Entry 3RTQ (X-ray diffraction, 2.80 A resolution); this record covers chains A and D of the 4 polymer chains in the assembly.

# Chain A
Molecule: Antigen-presenting glycoprotein CD1d1
Organism: Mus musculus
UniProtKB: P11609 (CD1D1_MOUSE); residues 1-279 here correspond to UniProt positions 19-297 (UniProt number = residue number + 18)
Amino-acid sequence (285 residues; each row starts with the number of its first residue):
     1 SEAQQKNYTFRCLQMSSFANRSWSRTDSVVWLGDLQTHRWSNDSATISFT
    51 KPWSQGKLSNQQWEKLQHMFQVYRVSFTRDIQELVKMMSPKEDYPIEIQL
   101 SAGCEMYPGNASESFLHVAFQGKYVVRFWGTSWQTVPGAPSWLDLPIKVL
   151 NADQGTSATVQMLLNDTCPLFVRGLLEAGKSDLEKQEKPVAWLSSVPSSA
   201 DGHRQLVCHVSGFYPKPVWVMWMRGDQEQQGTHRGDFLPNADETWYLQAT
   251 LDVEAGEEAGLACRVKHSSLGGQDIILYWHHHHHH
Disordered / not traced: 1-6, 199-203, 280-285
Disulfide bonds: Cys104-Cys168, Cys208-Cys263
Covalent attachments: N-acetylglucosamine (NAG) linked to Asn20, Asn42; glycan linked to Asn165
Differences from the reference sequence: expression tag (280-285)
Small-molecule neighbours: H4S (N-[(2S,3S,4R)-3,4-dihydroxy-1-{[(1S,2S,3R,4R,5S)-2,3,4,5-tetrahydroxycyclohexyl]amino}octadecan-2-yl]hexacosanamide): Phe10, Cys12, Gln14, Ser28, Val30, His38, Trp40, Ile47, Trp63, Leu66, Met69, Phe70, Tyr73, Ser76, Phe77, Asp80, Ile81, Leu84, Val85, Ile98, Leu100, Ala102, Gly103, Leu116, Val118, Phe120, Val126, Trp133, Trp142, Leu143, Pro146, Leu150, Asp153, Gly155, Thr156, Thr159, Val160, Leu163, Leu164, Cys168, Phe171
Swiss-Prot annotation at these positions:
  - binding site (a D-galactosylceramide): Asp80, Asp153 to Thr156
  - glycosylation (N-linked (GlcNAc...) asparagine): Asn7, Asn20, Asn42, Asn110, Asn165
From the paper describing this entry:
  - binding site for H4S: Thr156

# Chain D
Molecule: V beta8.2 (mouse variable domain, human constant domain)
Organism: Mus musculus
Amino-acid sequence (241 residues; row label = number of the first residue in the row; numbering starts at 0):
     0 MEAAVTQSPRNKVAVTGGKVTLSCNQTNNHNNMYWYRQDTGHGLRLIHYS
    50 YGAGSTEKGDIPDGYKASRPSQENFSLILELATPSQTSVYFCASGDEGYT
   100 QYFGPGTRLLVLEDLRNVTPPKVSLFEPSKAEISHTQKATLVCLATGFYP
   150 DHVELSWWVNGKEVHSGVCTDPQPLKEQPALNDSRYSLSSRLRVSATFWQ
   200 NPRNHFRCQVQFYGLSENDEWTQDRAKPVTQIVSAEAWGRA
Disordered / not traced: 0-1
Disulfide bonds: Cys23-Cys91, Cys142-Cys207

# How chain A and chain D interact
Contacting residue pairs - 11 pairs, chain A then chain D:
  Arg21(A) with Glu56(D), salt bridge
  Glu83(A) with Tyr48(D), hydrogen bond; Tyr50(D), hydrogen bond
  Lys86(A) with Tyr48(D), hydrogen bond; Tyr50(D); Glu56(D)
  Met87(A) with Asn31(D); Tyr50(D), hydrophobic
  Lys148(A) with Glu96(D)
  Val149(A) with Glu96(D)
  Ala152(A) with Glu96(D)
Interface residues without a listed pair, chain A (8 interface residues in all): Leu145
Interface residues without a listed pair, chain D (8 interface residues in all): Asn30, Ser54, Gly97
From the paper, about this interface:
  - residue pairs: Asn30(D)-Leu145(A), Tyr48(D)-Glu83(A) (hydrogen bond), Tyr48(D)-Lys86(A) (hydrogen bond), Tyr50(D)-Glu83(A) (hydrogen bond), Tyr50(D)-Met87(A), Tyr50(D)-Lys86(A), Glu56(D)-Arg21(A) (hydrogen bond), Glu96(D)-Lys148(A), Glu96(D)-Ala152(A)

# In short
Chain A and chain D each contribute 8 residues to their interface; the contacts include 3 hydrogen bonds and 1
salt bridge. Polar contacts include Arg21(A)-Glu56(D), Glu83(A)-Tyr48(D) and Glu83(A)-Tyr50(D). The paper
describes contacts between Asn30(D) and Leu145(A), Tyr50(D) and Met87(A) and Tyr50(D) and Lys86(A) among
others; hydrogen bonds between Tyr48(D) and Glu83(A), Tyr48(D) and Lys86(A) and Tyr50(D) and Glu83(A) among
others. From the paper: a binding site for H4S at Thr156(A).
Chain A is Antigen-presenting glycoprotein CD1d1 and chain D is V beta8.2 (mouse variable domain, human
constant domain), both from Mus musculus; the structure, Structure of the mouse CD1d-HS44-iNKT TCR complex,
was determined by X-ray diffraction.
